6DT8 - chains A and B of the 4 polymer chains in the assembly; structure by X-ray diffraction, 3.20 A resolution.

Chain A:
Molecule: RNAP1
Organism: Enterobacteria phage N4
UniProt: Q8LTE4 (Q8LTE4_BPN4); numbering as in UniProt (aligned over 1-269)
Chain sequence (269 residues; row label = number of the first residue in the row):
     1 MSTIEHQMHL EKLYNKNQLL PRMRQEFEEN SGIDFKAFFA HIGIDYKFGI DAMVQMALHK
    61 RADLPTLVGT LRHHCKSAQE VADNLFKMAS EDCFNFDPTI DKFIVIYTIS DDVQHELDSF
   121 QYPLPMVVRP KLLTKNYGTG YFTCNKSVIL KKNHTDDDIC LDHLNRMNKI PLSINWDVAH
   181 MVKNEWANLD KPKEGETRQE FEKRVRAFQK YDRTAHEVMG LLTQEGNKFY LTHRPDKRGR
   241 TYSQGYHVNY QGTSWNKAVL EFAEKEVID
Disordered / not traced: 1, 191-206

Chain B:
Molecule: RNAP2
Organism: Enterobacteria phage N4
UniProt: Q8LTE3 (Q8LTE3_BPN4); numbering as in UniProt (aligned over 1-404)
Chain sequence (404 residues; row label = number of the first residue in the row):
     1 MQTFTAREYL KIDIANNYGL DKEDWDDRIA WFDKNENNLL NLVREAEEPA LFYAGVKAWM
    61 DVKEGKPIGY PVALDATSSG LQILACLTGD RRAAELCNVV NYRDESGKVK RRDAYTVIYN
   121 KMLNTLGKGA RIKRNDCKQA IMTALYGSEA KPKEVFGEGI MLNVFESTMN VEAPAVWELN
   181 KFWLQCGNPE AFVYHWVMPD GFNVYIKVMV NEVETVHFLD KPYDCVRKVQ GTEEKTRMLS
   241 ANTTHSIDGL VVRELVRRCD YDKNQIEYIK ALCNGEAEYK ASEKNYGKAM ELWGYYEKTG
   301 FLTARIFDYL DSETIKLVNT QDILDLIESM PKKPFHVLTV HDCFRCLPNY GNDIRRQYNN
   361 LLATIAKGDL LSFIMSQVIG QEVTIGKLDP TLWEDVLETE YALS

Interface between chain A and chain B:
Pairs across the interface - 102 pairs, chain A then chain B:
  Leu64(A) - Phe218(B)  hydrophobic
  Leu64(A) - Tyr223(B)  hydrophobic
  Pro65(A) - Asp224(B)
  Val68(A) - Cys225(B)  hydrophobic
  Arg72(A) - Glu214(B)  salt bridge
  Arg72(A) - Arg227(B)
  Ala78(A) - Glu214(B)
  Ala78(A) - Val216(B)
  Gln79(A) - Val216(B)
  Gln79(A) - His217(B)  hydrogen bond (side chain-backbone)
  Ala82(A) - Val216(B)  hydrophobic
  Ala82(A) - Phe218(B)
  Asp83(A) - His217(B)
  Phe86(A) - Phe218(B)  hydrophobic
  Phe86(A) - Leu219(B)  hydrophobic
  Asp101(A) - Lys221(B)  salt bridge
  Asp101(A) - Tyr223(B)  hydrogen bond
  Phe103(A) - Phe218(B)  hydrophobic
  Lys152(A) - Lys207(B)  hydrogen bond (backbone-side chain)
  Thr155(A) - Tyr205(B)
  Asp157(A) - Asn203(B)  hydrogen bond
  Asp157(A) - Tyr205(B)  hydrogen bond
  Asp158(A) - Gly201(B)
  Asp158(A) - Phe202(B)
  Asp158(A) - Asn203(B)  hydrogen bond (backbone-backbone)
  Asp158(A) - Lys288(B)  salt bridge
  Asp158(A) - Arg305(B)  salt bridge
  Ile159(A) - Phe202(B)
  Cys160(A) - Asp200(B)  hydrogen bond (side chain-backbone)
  Cys160(A) - Phe202(B)
  Cys160(A) - Arg253(B)
  Cys160(A) - Arg257(B)  hydrogen bond
  Cys160(A) - Arg305(B)
  Asp162(A) - Arg257(B)  salt bridge
  Asp162(A) - Arg305(B)  salt bridge
  Asp162(A) - Asp308(B)
  His163(A) - Val252(B)
  His163(A) - Arg253(B)
  His163(A) - Val256(B)
  Arg166(A) - Val256(B)
  Arg166(A) - Arg257(B)
  Arg166(A) - Asp260(B)  hydrogen bond (side chain-backbone)
  Met167(A) - Val256(B)  hydrophobic
  Met167(A) - Val337(B)
  Ile170(A) - His336(B)
  Ile170(A) - Val337(B)
  Pro171(A) - His336(B)
  Asp177(A) - Tyr53(B)  hydrogen bond
  Asp177(A) - Lys57(B)  salt bridge
  Val178(A) - Tyr53(B)  hydrophobic
  Val178(A) - Ala54(B)  hydrophobic
  Met181(A) - Val43(B)  hydrophobic
  Met181(A) - Tyr53(B)  hydrophobic
  Leu189(A) - Arg44(B)
  Leu189(A) - Pro49(B)  hydrophobic
  Asp236(A) - Phe202(B)
  Lys237(A) - Phe202(B)
  Lys237(A) - Val204(B)
  Lys237(A) - Tyr205(B)
  Lys237(A) - Ile206(B)
  Arg238(A) - Phe202(B)
  Arg238(A) - Val204(B)
  Arg238(A) - Asn242(B)
  Arg238(A) - His245(B)
  Arg238(A) - Ser246(B)
  Gly239(A) - Phe202(B)
  Gly239(A) - Gly249(B)
  Gly239(A) - Arg253(B)  hydrogen bond (backbone-side chain)
  Arg240(A) - His245(B)  hydrogen bond
  Arg240(A) - Asp248(B)  salt bridge
  Arg240(A) - His341(B)
  Thr241(A) - His341(B)
  Tyr242(A) - His341(B)
  Tyr250(A) - Leu338(B)  hydrophobic
  Tyr250(A) - Thr339(B)
  Tyr250(A) - Val340(B)
  Gln251(A) - Thr339(B)  hydrogen bond (side chain-backbone)
  Gln251(A) - Val340(B)
  Ser254(A) - Glu48(B)
  Lys257(A) - Arg345(B)  hydrogen bond (backbone-side chain)
  Ala258(A) - Ala50(B)  hydrophobic
  Ala258(A) - Leu51(B)  hydrophobic
  Ala258(A) - Ala54(B)
  Glu261(A) - Gly69(B)
  Phe262(A) - Gly69(B)  hydrogen bond (backbone-backbone)
  Phe262(A) - Pro71(B)  hydrophobic
  Phe262(A) - His336(B)
  Phe262(A) - Leu338(B)  hydrophobic
  Phe262(A) - Leu347(B)  hydrophobic
  Glu264(A) - His336(B)  salt bridge
  Lys265(A) - Ile68(B)
  Glu266(A) - Pro67(B)
  Glu266(A) - Ile68(B)  hydrogen bond (backbone-backbone)
  Glu266(A) - Leu347(B)
  Glu266(A) - Asn349(B)  hydrogen bond
  Glu266(A) - Tyr350(B)  hydrogen bond
  Val267(A) - Pro67(B)  hydrophobic
  Ile268(A) - Ala6(B)  hydrophobic
  Ile268(A) - Ile68(B)  hydrophobic
  Ile268(A) - Pro348(B)  hydrophobic
  Ile268(A) - Asn349(B)
  Asp269(A) - Arg7(B)  hydrogen bond (backbone-side chain)
Interface residues without a listed pair, chain A (55 interface residues in all): Leu85, Phe96, Asn153, Lys169, Leu172, Val182, Pro235, Leu260
Interface residues without a listed pair, chain B (63 interface residues in all): Val62, Gly65, Tyr70, His195, Thr215, Cys346

In short:
Chain A and chain B form an interface of 55 and 63 residues respectively; the contacts include 19 hydrogen
bonds and 9 salt bridges. Polar contacts include Arg72(A)-Glu214(B), Asp101(A)-Lys221(B) and
Asp158(A)-Lys288(B).
Here chain A is RNAP1 and chain B is RNAP2, both from Enterobacteria phage N4. Entry 6DT8 (Bacteriophage N4
RNA polymerase II elongation complex 1) was determined by X-ray diffraction together with 6DT7 from the same
study.
